PDB entry 1TP8 | X-ray diffraction, 3.00 A resolution | chains A and B

== Chain A ==
Protein: Agglutinin alpha chain
Organism: Artocarpus hirsutus
Chain sequence (133 residues; row label = number of the first residue in the row):
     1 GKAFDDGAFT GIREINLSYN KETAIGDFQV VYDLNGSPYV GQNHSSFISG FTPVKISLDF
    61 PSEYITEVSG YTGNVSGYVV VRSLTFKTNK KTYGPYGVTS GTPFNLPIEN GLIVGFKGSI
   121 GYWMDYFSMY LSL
Ligand contacts: methyl alpha-D-galactopyranoside (AMG): Gly1, Tyr78, Val80, Gly121, Tyr122, Trp123, Asp125

== Chain B ==
Protein: Agglutinin beta chain
Chain sequence (20 residues; row label = number of the first residue in the row):
     1 DENSGKSQTV IVGPWGAKVS
Not modelled in the structure: 1-3, 20

== Interface between chain A and chain B ==
Contacting residue pairs (25):
  Ala8(A) with Thr9(B)
  Thr72(A) with Gly16(B)
  Val79(A) with Gly16(B); Ala17(B)
  Val81(A) with Trp15(B)
  Phe104(A) with Trp15(B)
  Asp125(A) with Gly16(B); Ala17(B), hydrogen bond (backbone-backbone)
  Tyr126(A) with Pro14(B), hydrophobic; Trp15(B); Gly16(B); Ala17(B)
  Phe127(A) with Pro14(B); Trp15(B), hydrogen bond (backbone-backbone)
  Ser128(A) with Ile11(B); Val12(B); Gly13(B); Pro14(B)
  Met129(A) with Ile11(B); Val12(B), hydrogen bond (backbone-backbone); Trp15(B), hydrophobic
  Tyr130(A) with Thr9(B); Val10(B)
  Leu131(A) with Thr9(B), hydrogen bond (backbone-side chain); Val10(B), hydrogen bond (backbone-backbone)
Interface residues without a listed pair, chain A (13 interface residues in all): Leu106
Interface residues without a listed pair, chain B (10 interface residues in all): Val19

== Overview ==
The interface between chain A and chain B involves 13 residues on one side and 10 on the other; the contacts
include 5 hydrogen bonds. Polar contacts include Leu131(A)-Thr9(B), Asp125(A)-Ala17(B) and Phe127(A)-Trp15(B).
Bound to chain A: methyl alpha-D-galactopyranoside.
Here chain A is Agglutinin alpha chain (Artocarpus hirsutus) and chain B is Agglutinin beta chain. Entry 1TP8
(CRYSTAL STRUCTURE OF A GALACTOSE SPECIFIC LECTIN FROM ARTOCARPUS HIRSUTA IN COMPLEX WITH
METHYL-a-D-GALACTOSE) was determined by X-ray diffraction (same publication as 1TOQ).
